4LCO - chains A and B; structure by X-ray diffraction, 2.70 A resolution.

== Chain A (and B) ==
Molecule: Cytidine and deoxycytidylate deaminase zinc-binding region
Organism: Nitrosomonas europaea
Notes: EC 3.5.-.-; chain B of this document is another copy of the same molecule, construct and numbering; everything in this record applies to it too
UniProtKB: Q82Y41 (Q82Y41_NITEU); residues 1-193 here = UniProt positions 1-193
Sequence (197 residues; each row starts with the number of its first residue; numbers below 1 keep their minus sign (Gly-1 is residue -1)):
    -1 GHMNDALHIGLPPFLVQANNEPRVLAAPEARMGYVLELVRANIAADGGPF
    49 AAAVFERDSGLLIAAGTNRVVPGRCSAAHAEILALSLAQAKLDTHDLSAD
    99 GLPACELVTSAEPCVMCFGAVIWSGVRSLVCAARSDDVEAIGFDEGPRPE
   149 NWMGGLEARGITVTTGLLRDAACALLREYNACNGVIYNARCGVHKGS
Not modelled in the structure: -1 to 0, 190-195 (chain B: 181-195)
Disulfides: Cys180-Cys189
Differences from the reference sequence: expression tag (-1 to 0, 194-195)
Metal / ion sites: Zn2+: His77, Cys112, Cys115
Reported in the primary citation:
  - binding site for 4,6-diamino-1,3,5-triazin-2-ol: Asn66, Glu110, Glu143
  - conformationally variable residues (side-chain flip): Asn66
  - catalytic residues: Glu79, Glu143

== Interface between chain A and chain B ==
Pairs across the interface - 89 pairs, chain A then chain B:
  Met1(A) - Ala88(B)
  Asn2(A) - Asn18(B)
  Asn2(A) - Leu85(B)
  Asn2(A) - Lys89(B)
  Asp3(A) - Leu9(B)
  Asp3(A) - Val14(B)
  Ala4(A) - His6(B)
  Ala4(A) - Ile7(B)
  Ala4(A) - Gly8(B)
  Ala4(A) - Leu9(B)  hydrophobic
  Ala4(A) - Leu85(B)
  Leu5(A) - Leu5(B)
  Leu5(A) - His6(B)
  Leu5(A) - Ile7(B)  hydrogen bond (backbone-backbone)
  Leu5(A) - Leu81(B)  hydrophobic
  Leu5(A) - Ser84(B)
  Leu5(A) - Leu85(B)
  His6(A) - Ala4(B)
  His6(A) - Leu5(B)
  His6(A) - His6(B)
  Ile7(A) - Ala4(B)
  Ile7(A) - Leu5(B)  hydrogen bond (backbone-backbone)
  Gly8(A) - Asp3(B)
  Leu9(A) - Asn2(B)
  Leu9(A) - Asp3(B)  hydrogen bond (backbone-backbone)
  Leu9(A) - Ala4(B)  hydrophobic
  Val14(A) - Asn2(B)
  Val14(A) - Asp3(B)
  Val68(A) - His93(B)
  Arg72(A) - Gln87(B)
  Arg72(A) - Asp91(B)  salt bridge
  Arg72(A) - Thr92(B)
  Arg72(A) - His93(B)
  Cys73(A) - Ser84(B)  hydrogen bond
  Cys73(A) - Gln87(B)
  Cys73(A) - His93(B)
  Ser74(A) - Gln87(B)  hydrogen bond
  Ser74(A) - His93(B)
  Ser74(A) - Trp121(B)
  Ser74(A) - Ser122(B)
  Ala75(A) - Ser84(B)
  His77(A) - Trp121(B)
  Ser84(A) - Leu5(B)
  Ser84(A) - Cys73(B)  hydrogen bond
  Leu85(A) - Leu5(B)  hydrophobic
  Gln87(A) - Arg72(B)
  Gln87(A) - Cys73(B)
  Gln87(A) - Ser74(B)  hydrogen bond (side chain-backbone)
  Ala88(A) - Gly-1(B)
  Ala88(A) - His0(B)
  Lys89(A) - His0(B)
  Asp91(A) - Arg72(B)  salt bridge
  Thr92(A) - Arg72(B)
  His93(A) - Val68(B)
  His93(A) - Arg72(B)
  His93(A) - Cys73(B)
  His93(A) - Ser74(B)
  Cys112(A) - Trp121(B)
  Val113(A) - Val113(B)  hydrophobic
  Met114(A) - Met114(B)
  Met114(A) - Gly117(B)
  Met114(A) - Ala118(B)
  Phe116(A) - Val113(B)  hydrophobic
  Phe116(A) - Pro145(B)
  Gly117(A) - Val113(B)
  Gly117(A) - Met114(B)
  Ala118(A) - Met114(B)
  Ile120(A) - Pro145(B)
  Trp121(A) - Ser74(B)
  Trp121(A) - His77(B)
  Trp121(A) - Cys112(B)
  Trp121(A) - Met114(B)
  Trp121(A) - Asp142(B)
  Trp121(A) - Glu143(B)
  Trp121(A) - Gly144(B)
  Ser122(A) - Ser74(B)
  Asp142(A) - Trp121(B)
  Asp142(A) - Arg157(B)  salt bridge
  Glu143(A) - Trp121(B)
  Gly144(A) - Trp121(B)
  Pro145(A) - Phe116(B)  hydrophobic
  Pro145(A) - Ile120(B)
  Pro145(A) - Pro147(B)
  Pro145(A) - Arg157(B)
  Pro147(A) - Pro145(B)
  Pro147(A) - Arg146(B)
  Pro147(A) - Pro147(B)  hydrophobic
  Arg157(A) - Asp142(B)  salt bridge
  Arg157(A) - Pro145(B)
Also at the interface, not in a pair above, chain A (44 interface residues in all): Asn18, Val69, Ile80, Leu81, Arg146
Also at the interface, not in a pair above, chain B (46 interface residues in all): Asn17, Val69, Ala75, Ile80

== In short ==
44 residues of chain A and 46 residues of chain B are in contact, with 7 hydrogen bonds and 4 salt bridges.
Among the polar pairs are Arg72(A)-Asp91(B), Asp142(A)-Arg157(B) and Cys73(A)-Ser84(B). His77(A), Cys112(A)
and Cys115(A) form the Zn2+ site. The paper reports catalytic residues Glu79(A) and Glu143(A); a binding site
for 4,6-diamino-1,3,5-triazin-2-ol at Asn66(A), Glu110(A) and Glu143(A).
Both chains are Cytidine and deoxycytidylate deaminase zinc-binding region (Nitrosomonas europaea). Entry 4LCO
(Crystal structure of NE0047 with complex with substrate ammeline) was determined by X-ray diffraction,
deposited together with 4LC5, 4LCN, 4LCP, 4LD2 and 4LD4.
